7K0P - chains G and H of the 8 polymer chains in the assembly; structure by electron microscopy, 3.10 A resolution.

# Chain G
Molecule: Serine palmitoyltransferase small subunit A
From: Homo sapiens
UniProtKB: Q969W0 (SPTSA_HUMAN); residues 1-71 here = UniProt positions 1-71
Chain sequence (71 residues; numbered 1 to 71; the number before each row is that of its first residue):
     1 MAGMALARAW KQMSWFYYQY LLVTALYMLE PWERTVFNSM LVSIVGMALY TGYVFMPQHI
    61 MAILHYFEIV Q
Not modelled in the structure: 1-7, 70-71
Curated features (UniProtKB/Swiss-Prot):
  - site: Met-28 (Within the serine palmitoyltransferase (SPT) complex, defines the length of the acyl chain-binding pocket, determining the acyl-CoA substrate preference)
  - natural variant: Thr-51 (T51I: In SPG90A)
  - mutagenesis: Met-28 (M28K: Within the serine palmitoyltransferase (SPT) complex, leads to a strong decrease in SPT catalytic activity with L-serine and palmitoyl-CoA as substrates), His-59 (H59L: Impaired down-regulation of SPT complex activity by ORMDL3)

# Chain H
Molecule: ORM1-like protein 3
From: Homo sapiens
UniProtKB: Q8N138 (ORML3_HUMAN); residue numbers follow UniProt; this construct covers 1-153
Chain sequence (153 residues; row label = number of the first residue in the row):
     1 MNVGTAHSEV NPNTRVMNSR GIWLSYVLAI GLLHIVLLSI PFVSVPVVWT LTNLIHNMGM
    61 YIFLHTVKGT PFETPDQGKA RLLTHWEQMD YGVQFTASRK FLTITPIVLY FLTSFYTKYD
   121 QIHFVLNTVS LMSVLIPKLP QLHGVRIFGI NKY
Curated features (UniProtKB/Swiss-Prot):
  - region: Met-1 to Met-17 (Important for ceramide level-sensing)
  - modified residue: Pro-137 (Hydroxyproline)
  - mutagenesis: Asn-2 to Met-17 (Impaired negative regulation of SPT complex activity in the presence of ceramides), Asn-2 to Ser-8 (Impaired negative regulation of SPT complex activity in the presence of ceramides), Asn-2 (Impaired negative regulation of SPT complex activity in the presence of ceramides), Asn-13 (N13A: Disrupted ceramide binding; impaired negative regulation of SPT complex activity in the presence of ceramides; in the absence of ceramides, reduced affinity of SPT complex towards palmitoyl-CoA), Val-16 (V16R: Impaired negative regulation of SPT complex activity in the presence of ceramides), Ile-22 (I22R: Impaired negative regulation of SPT complex activity in the presence of ceramides), Phe-63 (F63P: Impaired negative regulation of SPT complex activity in the presence of ceramides; F63R: Impaired negative regulation of SPT complex activity in the presence of ceramides), His-85 (H85A: No effect on the negative regulation of SPT complex activity in the presence of ceramides), Pro-137 (P137A: Increased protein levels; decreased ubiquitination; increased negative regulation of SPT complex activity)

# Interface between chain G and chain H
Contacting residue pairs - 8 pairs, chain G then chain H:
  Ile-44(G) / Val-36(H)  hydrophobic
  Met-47(G) / Ser-39(H)
  Met-47(G) / Ile-40(H)
  Ala-48(G) / Ser-39(H)
  Thr-51(G) / Ser-39(H)  hydrogen bond (side chain-backbone)
  Thr-51(G) / Ile-40(H)
  Thr-51(G) / Pro-41(H)
  Phe-55(G) / Pro-41(H)
Interface residues without a listed pair, chain H (5 interface residues in all): Leu-38

# Summary
Chain G and chain H each contribute 5 residues to their interface, with 1 hydrogen bond. The hydrogen-bonded
pair is Thr-51(G)/Ser-39(H). UniProt lists 2 mutagenesis sites on chain G; 13 mutagenesis sites on chain H.
Here chain G is Serine palmitoyltransferase small subunit A and chain H is ORM1-like protein 3, both from Homo
sapiens. Entry 7K0P (Human serine palmitoyltransferase complex SPTLC1/SPLTC2/ssSPTa/ORMDL3, class 4) was
determined by electron microscopy together with 7K0I, 7K0J, 7K0K, 7K0L, 7K0M, 7K0N, 7K0O and 7K0Q from the
same study.
